PDB entry 8ETJ | electron microscopy, 3.20 A resolution | chains 1 and Q of the 35 polymer chains in the assembly

[Chain 1]
Molecule: 3497-nt RNA strand
From: Schizosaccharomyces pombe
Sequence (3497 nucleotides; row label = number of the first residue in the row):
     1 AUUUGACCUC AAAUCAGGUA GGACUACGCG CUGAACUUAA GCAUAUCAAU AAGCGCAGGA
    61 AAAGAAAAUA ACCAUGAUUC CCUCAGUAAC GGCGAGUGAA GCGGGAAAAG CUCAAAUUUG
   121 AAAUCUGGCA ACAUUUCUUU UGUUGUCCGA GUUGUAAUUU CAAGAAGCUG CUUUGAGUGU
   181 AGACGAUCGG UCUAAGUUCC UUGGAACAGG ACGUCAGAGA GGGUGAGAAC CCCGUCUUUG
   241 GUCGAUUGGA UAUGCCAUAU AAAGCGCUUU CGAAGAGUCG AGUUGUUUGG GAAUGCAGCU
   301 CUAAAUGGGU GGUAAAUUUC AUCUAAAGCU AAAUAUUGGC GAGAGACCGA UAGCGAACAA
   361 GUAGAGUGAU CGAAAGAUGA AAAGAACUUU GAAAAGAGAG UUAAAUAGUA CGUGAAAUUG
   421 CUGAAAGGGA AGCAUUGGAA AUCAGUCUUA CCUGGGUGAG AUCAGUAGUC UCUUCGCGAG
   481 ACUAUGCACU CUGAACCUGU GGUAGGUCAG CAUCAGUUUU CGGGGGCGGA AAAAGAAUAA
   541 GGGAAGGUGG CUUUCCGGGU UCUGCCUGGG GAGUGUUUAU AGCCCUUGUU GUAAUACGUC
   601 CACUGGGGAC UGAGGACUGC GGCUUCGUGC CAAGGAUGCU GACAUAAUGG UUUUCAAUGG
   661 CCCGUCUUGA AACACGGACC AAGGAGUCUA GCAUCUAUGC GAGUGUUUGG GUGAUGAAAA
   721 CCCAUCCGCG AAAUGAAAGU GAAUGCAGGU GGGAACGCCC UUGUGGCGUG CACCAUCGAC
   781 CGACCCGGAA GUUUGUCAAU GGAAGGGUUU GAGUAAGAGC AUAGCUGUUG GGACCCGAAA
   841 GAUGGUGAAC UAUGCCUGAA UAGGGUGAAG CCAGAGGAAA CUCUGGUGGA GGCUCGUAGA
   901 GAUUCUGACG UGCAAAUCGA UCUUCAAAUU UGGGUAUAGG GGCGAAAGAC UAAUCGAACC
   961 AUCUAGUAGC UGGUUCCUGC CGAAGUUUCC CUCAGGAUAG CAGAAACUCA GAUCAGUUUU
  1021 AUGAGGUAAA GCGAAUGAUU AGAGGUCUUG GGGAAGGAAU UUCCUCAACC UAUUCUCAAA
  1081 CUUUAAAUAU GUAAGACGCC CUUGUCGCUU AAUUGGACGU GGGCCAUCGA AUGAGAGUUU
  1141 CUAGUGGGCC AUUUUUGGUA AGCAGAACUG GCGAUGCGGG AUGAACCGAA CGUGAGGUUA
  1201 AGGUGCCGGA AUGUACGCUC AUCAGACACC AGAAAAGGUG UUAGUUCAUC UAGACAGCAG
  1261 GACGGUGGCC AUGGAAGUCG GAAUCCGCUA AGGAGUGUGU AACAACUCAC CUGCCGAAUG
  1321 AACUAGCCCU GAAAAUGGAU GGCGCUUAAG CGUACUACCC AUACCUCACC GUCUGGGUUA
  1381 GCUUUGAGAA GCUCAGACGA GUAGGCAGGC GUGGAGGUUU GUGACGAAGC CUUGGGCGUG
  1441 AGCCUGGGUC GAACAGCCUC UAGUGCAGAU CUUGGUGGAA GUAGCAAAUA UUCAAAUGAG
  1501 AACUUUGAAG ACUGAAGUGG GGAAAGGUUC CAUGUGAACA GCAGUUGGAC AUGGGUUAGU
  1561 CGAUCCUAAG AGAUAGGGAA GCUCCGUAUG AAAGUUGCAC GAUUUUUCGU GCCUCCUAUC
  1621 GAAAGGGAAU CCGGUUAAUA UUCCGGAACC AGAAGGUGGA AUCAACACGG CAACGUAAAU
  1681 GAAGUUGGAG ACGUCGGCGG GAGCCCUGGG AAGAGUUCUC UUUUCUUUUU AACAAACCAU
  1741 UGAACUACCC UGAAAUCGGU UUAUCCGGAG CUAGGGUAUG GUGUUUGGAA GAGUUCAGCG
  1801 CCUCAUGCUG AAUCCGGUGC GCUCUCGACG GCCCUUGAAA AUCCAACGGA AGAAUGGACC
  1861 UUCGGGUCCU UGUUUUCACA UCUGGUCGUA CUCAUAACCG CAGCAGGUCU CCAAGGUGAA
  1921 CAGCCUCUAG UUGAUAGAAC AAUGUAGAUA AGGGAAGUCG GCAAAAUGGA UCCGUAACUU
  1981 CGGGAUAAGG AUUGGCUCUA AGGGUUGGGU ACGUUGGGCC UUGGAACCUG AACGGUUGCU
  2041 GGACUGAGCG UGGACCGAUG UCUUUUCUCG CCUUUCGGGG UGAGAAGGGA UGUUGGACCU
  2101 GCUUGGACCU UGGCGGCCGG GAAGUCCUUG GUCGGGCUUU UCUCCUUCUC GGGGAUUAUG
  2161 CUCUUACUGG CGUACGUUUA ACAACCAACU UAGAACUGGU ACGGACAAGG GGAAUCUGAC
  2221 UGUCUAAUUA AAACAUAGCA UUGCGAUGGC CAGAAAGUGG UGUUGACGCA AUGUGAUUUC
  2281 UGCCCAGUGC UCUGAAUGUC AAAGUGAAGA AAUUCAACCA AGCGCGGGUA AACGGCGGGA
  2341 GUAACUAUGA CUCUCUUAAG GUAGCCAAAU GCCUCGUCAU CUAACUAGUG ACGCGCAUGA
  2401 AUGGAUUAAC GAGAUUCCCA CUGUCCCUAU CUACUAUCUA GCGAAACCAC AGCCUGGGGA
  2461 ACGGGCCAGG CAAAAUCAGC GGGGAAAGAA GACCCUGUUG AGCUUGACUC UAGUUUGACA
  2521 UUGUGAAGAG ACAUAGAGGG UGUAGGAUAA GUGGGAGUAU GUUUCGGCAU ACGCCGGUGA
  2581 AAUACCACUA CCUUUAUCGU UUCUUUACUU AAUCAAUGAA GCGGAAUUGG GAUUUAUUUC
  2641 CCAUAUUCUA GCGUUAAAGU UUCUUCGCGA ACUGAUCCGC GUUGAUGACA UUGUCAGGUG
  2701 GGGAGUUUGG CUGGGGCGGC ACAUCUGUUA AAAGAUAACG CAGGUGUCCU AAGGGGGACU
  2761 CAUCGAGAAC AGAAAUCUCG AGUAGAAUAA AAGGGUAAAA GUCCCCUUGA UUUUGAUUUU
  2821 CAGUGUGAAU ACAAACCAUG AAAGUGUGGC CUAUCGAUCC UUUGUUCCCU CGAAAUUUGA
  2881 GGACAGAGGU GCCAGAAAAG UUACCACAGG GAUAACUGGC UUGUGGCAGU CAAGCGUUCA
  2941 UAGCGACAUU GCUUUUUGAU UCUUCGAUGU CGGCUCUUCC UAUCAUACCG AAGCAGAAUU
  3001 CGGUAAGCGU UGGAUUGUUC ACCCACUAAU AGGGAACGUG AGCUGGGUUU AGACCGUCGU
  3061 GAGACAGGUU AGUUUUACCC UACUGAUGAA GUGUCGUCGC AAUGGUAAUU CAACUUAGUA
  3121 CGAGAGGAAC CGUUGAUUCA GAUCAUUGGU AUUUGCGGCU GCCUGACAAG GCAAUGCCGC
  3181 GGAGCUAUCA UCUGCUGGAU AACGGCUGAA CGCCUCUAAG CCAGAAUCCG UGCCAGAAAG
  3241 CGACGAUUUU UUGGUCCGCA UGAUUUAUAU GUAUAAAAAU AGAGGUAGGA CUUGUUCCUA
  3301 CUCUCCUGUA UCGUAGAAGA UGGGCGAUGG UUGAUGAAAC GGAAGUGUUU UAUUGACUUG
  3361 UCCAUGAAAU UCCAUUGAAA UCUUGUGCGG AAUCGAAUCC AUUGCAUACG ACUUUAAUGU
  3421 GGAACGGGGU AUUGUAAGCA GUAGAGUAGC CUUGUUGUUA CGAUCUGCUG AGAUUAAGCC
  3481 UUUGUUCCCA AGAUUUG
Disordered / not traced: 1-2, 36-46, 92-95, 288-293, 446-505, 557-568, 668-671, 793-798, 849-957, 1026-1087, 1095-1129, 1227-1230, 1380-1387, 1486-1489, 1557-1909, 1969-2417, 2484-2918, 2937-2942, 2954-2976, 3015-3021, 3036-3079, 3290-3297, 3375-3379, 3442-3464
Sequence notes: conflict U2930 (C6612 in 157310483), A2948 (G6594 in 157310483), U3196 (C6346 in 157310483)

[Chain Q]
Protein: 60S ribosomal protein L18-A
From: Schizosaccharomyces pombe
Reference sequence: Q10192 (RL18A_SCHPO); numbering as in UniProt (aligned over 1-187)
Sequence (187 residues; row label = number of the first residue in the row):
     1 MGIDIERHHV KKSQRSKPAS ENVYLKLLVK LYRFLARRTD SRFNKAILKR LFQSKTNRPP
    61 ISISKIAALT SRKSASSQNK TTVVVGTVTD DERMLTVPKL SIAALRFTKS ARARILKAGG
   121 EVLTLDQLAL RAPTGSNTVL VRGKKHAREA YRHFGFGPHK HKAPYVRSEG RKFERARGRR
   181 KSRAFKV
Disordered / not traced: 1-14, 148-187

[Chain 1 / chain Q interface]
Contacting residue pairs (88; chain 1 residue first):
  U696(1) - Ser54(Q)  hydrogen bond to the phosphate
  U696(1) - Thr56(Q)  phosphate contact
  A697(1) - Ser20(Q)  phosphate contact
  A697(1) - Ser54(Q)  phosphate contact
  A697(1) - Lys55(Q)  hydrogen bond to the phosphate
  U698(1) - Ser20(Q)  phosphate contact
  U698(1) - Lys55(Q)  hydrogen bond to the base
  G699(1) - Lys55(Q)  hydrogen bond to the base
  C700(1) - Lys55(Q)  base contact
  C700(1) - Arg106(Q)  salt bridge to the phosphate
  C700(1) - Lys109(Q)  hydrogen bond to the phosphate
  G701(1) - Pro60(Q)  base contact
  G701(1) - Thr87(Q)  hydrogen bond to the base
  G701(1) - Arg106(Q)  salt bridge to the phosphate
  G701(1) - Thr108(Q)  phosphate contact
  G701(1) - Lys109(Q)  salt bridge to the phosphate
  A702(1) - Thr89(Q)  phosphate contact
  A702(1) - Asp90(Q)  hydrogen bond to the phosphate
  A702(1) - Glu92(Q)  hydrogen bond to the sugar
  A702(1) - Thr108(Q)  hydrogen bond to the phosphate
  A702(1) - Ser110(Q)  hydrogen bond to the phosphate
  C746(1) - Ser71(Q)  hydrogen bond to the sugar
  C746(1) - Arg72(Q)  hydrogen bond to the phosphate
  C746(1) - Lys73(Q)  base contact
  A747(1) - Ala68(Q)  phosphate contact
  G748(1) - Arg72(Q)  salt bridge to the phosphate
  G749(1) - Arg72(Q)  salt bridge to the phosphate
  G749(1) - Lys73(Q)  phosphate contact
  A754(1) - Arg50(Q)  hydrogen bond to the sugar
  A754(1) - Leu140(Q)  base contact
  A754(1) - Arg142(Q)  sugar contact
  A755(1) - Arg42(Q)  phosphate contact
  A755(1) - Phe43(Q)  hydrogen bond to the phosphate
  A755(1) - Leu140(Q)  sugar contact
  C756(1) - Ser41(Q)  phosphate contact
  C756(1) - Arg42(Q)  salt bridge to the phosphate
  C756(1) - Phe43(Q)  hydrogen bond to the phosphate
  C756(1) - Gly135(Q)  hydrogen bond to the sugar
  C756(1) - Ser136(Q)  phosphate contact
  C756(1) - Asn137(Q)  sugar contact
  C756(1) - Thr138(Q)  hydrogen bond to the sugar
  G757(1) - Lys80(Q)  sugar contact
  G757(1) - Thr134(Q)  phosphate contact
  G757(1) - Gly135(Q)  phosphate contact
  G757(1) - Ser136(Q)  phosphate contact
  G757(1) - Asn137(Q)  hydrogen bond to the sugar
  U769(1) - Ser74(Q)  sugar contact
  G770(1) - Arg72(Q)  phosphate contact
  G770(1) - Lys73(Q)  salt bridge to the phosphate
  G770(1) - Ser74(Q)  phosphate contact
  C771(1) - Leu69(Q)  sugar contact
  C771(1) - Leu140(Q)  base contact
  C771(1) - Val141(Q)  sugar contact
  C771(1) - Arg142(Q)  hydrogen bond to the sugar
  A772(1) - Lys65(Q)  salt bridge to the phosphate
  A772(1) - Arg142(Q)  hydrogen bond to the base
  A772(1) - Gly143(Q)  hydrogen bond to the sugar
  A772(1) - Lys144(Q)  phosphate contact
  A772(1) - Lys145(Q)  hydrogen bond to the phosphate
  C773(1) - Lys144(Q)  phosphate contact
  C773(1) - Lys145(Q)  hydrogen bond to the phosphate
  C773(1) - His146(Q)  hydrogen bond to the phosphate
  A816(1) - Ser64(Q)  hydrogen bond to the base
  A816(1) - Ala68(Q)  base contact
  A816(1) - Asp91(Q)  sugar contact
  A816(1) - Arg93(Q)  hydrogen bond to the sugar
  G817(1) - Ser62(Q)  phosphate contact
  G817(1) - Ser64(Q)  phosphate contact
  G817(1) - Lys65(Q)  phosphate contact
  G817(1) - Asp90(Q)  base contact
  G817(1) - Asp91(Q)  hydrogen bond to the base
  G817(1) - Glu92(Q)  hydrogen bond to the base
  G817(1) - Arg93(Q)  salt bridge to the phosphate
  G817(1) - Lys144(Q)  salt bridge to the phosphate
  A818(1) - Thr89(Q)  base contact
  A818(1) - Lys144(Q)  salt bridge to the phosphate
  A818(1) - Ala147(Q)  phosphate contact
  G819(1) - Ala147(Q)  phosphate contact
  A1006(1) - Lys145(Q)  sugar contact
  C1007(1) - Gln53(Q)  phosphate contact
  U1378(1) - Arg37(Q)  phosphate contact
  U1378(1) - Arg38(Q)  phosphate contact
  U1379(1) - Phe34(Q)  base contact
  U1379(1) - Arg37(Q)  salt bridge to the phosphate
  U1379(1) - Arg38(Q)  salt bridge to the phosphate
  A1389(1) - Lys30(Q)  sugar contact
  A1389(1) - Arg37(Q)  hydrogen bond to the base
  A1390(1) - Lys26(Q)  base contact
Other interface residues (no listed pair), chain 1 (33 interface residues in all): G703, C758, A1005
Other interface residues (no listed pair), chain Q (54 interface residues in all): Arg15, Ala19, Glu21, Asn22, Ala46, Asn57

[Summary]
33 residues of chain 1 face 54 of chain Q across their interface, with 29 hydrogen bonds and 13 salt bridges.
Polar pairs include U698(1)-Lys55(Q), G699(1)-Lys55(Q) and G701(1)-Thr87(Q).
Chain 1 is a 3497-nt RNA strand and chain Q is 60S ribosomal protein L18-A, both from Schizosaccharomyces
pombe; the structure, Fkbp39 associated 60S nascent ribosome State 2, was determined by electron microscopy
(same publication as 8ESQ, 8ESR, 8ETC, 8ETG, 8ETH, 8ETI and 3 further entries).
